4IV4 - chains A and B of the 4 polymer chains in the assembly; structure by X-ray diffraction, 2.30 A resolution.

[Chain A (and B)]
Molecule: Estrogen receptor
Organism: Homo sapiens
Notes: fragment: Ligand-binding Domain; chain B of this document is another copy of the same molecule, construct and numbering; everything in this record applies to it too
UniProt: P03372 (ESR1_HUMAN); residue numbers follow UniProt; this construct covers 303-549
Sequence (247 residues; numbered 303 to 549; the number before each row is that of its first residue):
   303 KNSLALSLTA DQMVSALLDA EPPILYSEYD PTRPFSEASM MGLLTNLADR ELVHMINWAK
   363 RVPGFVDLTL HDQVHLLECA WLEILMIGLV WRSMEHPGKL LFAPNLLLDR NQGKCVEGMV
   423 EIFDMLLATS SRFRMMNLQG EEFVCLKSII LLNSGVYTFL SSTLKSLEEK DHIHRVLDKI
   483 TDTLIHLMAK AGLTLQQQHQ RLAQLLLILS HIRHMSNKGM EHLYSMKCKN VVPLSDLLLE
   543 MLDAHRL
Unresolved in the structure: 303-304, 330-333, 462-471, 533, 549 (chain B: 303-304, 417-420, 459-466, 549)
Sequence notes: engineered mutation S537 (Tyr in P03372)
Small-molecule neighbours: 1GS (4-[2-(2-methylpropyl)-7-(trifluoromethyl)-2H-indazol-3-yl]benzene-1,3-diol): M343, L346, T347, L349, A350, E353, W383, L384, L387, M388, L391, R394, F404, M421, I424, F425, L428, G521, H524, L525, L540

[How chain A and chain B interact]
Pairs across the interface (49):
  R434(A) - H476(B)
  I451(A) - L509(B)  hydrophobic
  N455(A) - L509(B)
  N455(A) - H513(B)  hydrogen bond (backbone-side chain)
  S456(A) - H513(B)
  V458(A) - H513(B)
  Y459(A) - A430(B)
  Y459(A) - R434(B)  hydrogen bond
  Y459(A) - I510(B)
  Y459(A) - H513(B)
  F461(A) - A430(B)  hydrophobic
  H476(A) - R434(B)  hydrogen bond
  D480(A) - Q502(B)
  D480(A) - Q506(B)  hydrogen bond
  T483(A) - H501(B)
  T483(A) - A505(B)
  D484(A) - Q498(B)  hydrogen bond
  D484(A) - Q502(B)  hydrogen bond
  I487(A) - H501(B)
  Q498(A) - D484(B)
  H501(A) - T483(B)
  H501(A) - D484(B)  salt bridge
  H501(A) - I487(B)
  H501(A) - L504(B)
  Q502(A) - D484(B)  hydrogen bond
  L504(A) - H501(B)
  A505(A) - T483(B)
  A505(A) - L508(B)  hydrophobic
  Q506(A) - D480(B)  hydrogen bond
  L508(A) - A505(B)  hydrophobic
  L508(A) - L508(B)  hydrophobic
  L509(A) - I451(B)  hydrophobic
  L509(A) - N455(B)  hydrogen bond (backbone-side chain)
  L511(A) - L509(B)  hydrophobic
  L511(A) - S512(B)
  S512(A) - N455(B)
  S512(A) - R515(B)  hydrogen bond
  H513(A) - N455(B)  hydrogen bond (side chain-backbone)
  H513(A) - V458(B)
  H513(A) - R515(B)
  R515(A) - S512(B)  hydrogen bond
  R515(A) - H513(B)
  R515(A) - H516(B)  hydrogen bond
  H516(A) - R515(B)  hydrogen bond
  H516(A) - N519(B)  hydrogen bond
  N519(A) - H516(B)  hydrogen bond
  N519(A) - N519(B)  hydrogen bond
  K520(A) - N519(B)
  K520(A) - H547(B)
Other interface residues (no listed pair), chain A (31 interface residues in all): L479, Q500, H547, R548
Other interface residues (no listed pair), chain B (30 interface residues in all): E423, S456, L479, L511, K520

[In short]
Chain A and chain B form an interface of 31 and 30 residues respectively, with 17 hydrogen bonds and 1 salt
bridge. Polar pairs include H501(A)-D484(B), N455(A)-H513(B) and Y459(A)-R434(B). Chain A binds compound 1GS.
Chain A and chain B are both Estrogen receptor (Homo sapiens); the structure, Crystal Structure of the
Estrogen Receptor alpha Ligand-binding Domain in Complex with Constrained WAY-derivative, 5b, was determined
by X-ray diffraction (same publication as 4IU7, 4IUI, 4IV2, 4IVW, 4IVY, 4IW6 and 3 further entries).
